Entry 2XKK (X-ray diffraction, 3.25 A resolution); this record covers chains A and C of the 4 polymer chains in the assembly.

[Chain A (and C)]
Protein: Topoisomerase IV
Source organism: Acinetobacter baumannii
Notes: EC 5.99.1.-; fragment: pare subunit c-terminal 28kda domain, residues 370-627, parc subunit n-terminal 58kda domain, residues 1 to 503; chain C of this document is another copy of the same molecule, construct and numbering; everything in this record applies to it too
Reference sequence: chimeric construct of B0V9T6, B0VP98: residues 347-604 from B0V9T6 (B0V9T6_ACIBY) positions 370-627 (UniProt number = residue number + 23); residues 1001-1503 from B0VP98 positions 1-503 (UniProt number = residue number - 1000)
Amino-acid sequence (767 residues; row label = number of the first residue in the row; note: 391 numbers in that range are skipped by the numbering (no residue carries them; nothing is unmodelled there)):
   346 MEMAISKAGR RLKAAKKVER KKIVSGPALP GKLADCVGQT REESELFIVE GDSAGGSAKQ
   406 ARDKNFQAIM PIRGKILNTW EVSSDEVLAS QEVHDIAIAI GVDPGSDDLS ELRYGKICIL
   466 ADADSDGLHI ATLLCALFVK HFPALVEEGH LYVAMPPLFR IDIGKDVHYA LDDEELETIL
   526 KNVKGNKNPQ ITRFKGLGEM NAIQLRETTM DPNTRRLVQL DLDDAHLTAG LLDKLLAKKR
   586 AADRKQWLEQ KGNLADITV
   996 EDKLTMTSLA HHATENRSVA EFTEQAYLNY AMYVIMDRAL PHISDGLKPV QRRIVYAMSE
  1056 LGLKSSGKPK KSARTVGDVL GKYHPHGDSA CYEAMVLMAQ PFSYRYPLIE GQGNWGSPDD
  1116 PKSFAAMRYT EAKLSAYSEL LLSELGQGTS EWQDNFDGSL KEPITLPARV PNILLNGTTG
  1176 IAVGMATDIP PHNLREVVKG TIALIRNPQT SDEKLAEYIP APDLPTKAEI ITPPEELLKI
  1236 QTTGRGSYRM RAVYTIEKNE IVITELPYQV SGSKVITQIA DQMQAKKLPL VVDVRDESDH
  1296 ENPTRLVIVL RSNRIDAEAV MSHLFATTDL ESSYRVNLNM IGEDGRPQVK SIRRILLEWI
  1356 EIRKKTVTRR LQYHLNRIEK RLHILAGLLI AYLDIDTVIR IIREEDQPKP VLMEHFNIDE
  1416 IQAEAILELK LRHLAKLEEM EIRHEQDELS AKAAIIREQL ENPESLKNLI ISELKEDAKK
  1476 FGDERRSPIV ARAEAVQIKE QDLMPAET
Not modelled in the structure: 346-372, 379-384, 529-531, 597-604, 996-1009, 1487-1503 (chain C: 346-363, 529-531, 598-604, 996-1007, 1488-1503)
Construct notes: expression tag (346)
Modified positions: Tyr1124 (o-phosphotyrosine; PTR)
Bound ions: Mg2+: Asp467, Asp469
Small-molecule neighbours: moxifloxacin (MFX; 1-cyclopropyl-6-fluoro-8-methoxy-7-[(4aS,7aS)-octahydro-6H-pyrrolo[3,4-b]pyridin-6-yl]-4-oxo-1,4-dihydroquinoline-3-carboxylic acid): Arg418, Gly419, Glu437, Ser1084, Ala1085

[Interface between chain A and chain C]
Pairs across the interface (89; chain A residue first):
  Gly396(A) - Tyr1124(C)
  Asp397(A) - Tyr1124(C)
  Ser398(A) - Asn1109(C)
  Ser398(A) - Tyr1124(C)
  Gly401(A) - Asn1109(C)
  Ser402(A) - Asn1109(C)
  Gln405(A) - Ser1112(C)
  Ile536(A) - Lys1063(C)  hydrogen bond (backbone-side chain)
  Gly543(A) - Gly1108(C)
  Gly543(A) - Asn1109(C)  hydrogen bond (backbone-backbone)
  Glu544(A) - Lys1066(C)  salt bridge
  Glu544(A) - Gly1108(C)
  Glu544(A) - Tyr1124(C)
  Glu544(A) - Glu1126(C)
  Met545(A) - Gly1108(C)
  Asn546(A) - Gly1108(C)
  Arg551(A) - His1295(C)
  Lys1063(A) - Ile536(C)  hydrogen bond (side chain-backbone)
  Lys1066(A) - Lys540(C)
  Lys1066(A) - Glu544(C)  salt bridge
  Lys1066(A) - Leu1075(C)
  Lys1066(A) - Gly1076(C)
  Ala1068(A) - Gly1072(C)
  Ala1068(A) - Leu1075(C)  hydrophobic
  Arg1069(A) - Gly1072(C)  hydrogen bond (backbone-backbone)
  Arg1069(A) - Asp1073(C)  salt bridge
  Arg1069(A) - Gly1076(C)
  Arg1069(A) - Lys1077(C)
  Gly1072(A) - Ala1068(C)
  Gly1072(A) - Arg1069(C)
  Gly1072(A) - Gly1072(C)
  Asp1073(A) - Arg1069(C)  salt bridge
  Asp1073(A) - Asp1073(C)
  Leu1075(A) - Ala1068(C)  hydrophobic
  Gly1076(A) - Arg1069(C)
  Lys1077(A) - Arg1069(C)
  His1081(A) - Arg1123(C)
  Gly1082(A) - Arg1123(C)
  Asp1083(A) - Arg1123(C)  salt bridge
  Gln1107(A) - Glu544(C)
  Gln1107(A) - Asn546(C)
  Gln1107(A) - Gln549(C)
  Gly1108(A) - Gly543(C)
  Gly1108(A) - Glu544(C)
  Gly1108(A) - Met545(C)
  Asn1109(A) - Ser398(C)
  Asn1109(A) - Gly401(C)
  Asn1109(A) - Ser402(C)
  Asn1109(A) - Gly543(C)
  Ser1112(A) - Gln405(C)
  Ala1120(A) - Ser398(C)
  Arg1123(A) - His1081(C)
  Arg1123(A) - Gly1082(C)
  Arg1123(A) - Asp1083(C)  salt bridge
  Tyr1124(A) - Gly396(C)
  Tyr1124(A) - Asp397(C)
  Tyr1124(A) - Ser398(C)
  Tyr1124(A) - Glu544(C)
  Glu1126(A) - Lys540(C)  salt bridge
  Glu1126(A) - Glu544(C)
  Asp1291(A) - Lys409(C)  salt bridge
  Ser1293(A) - Lys409(C)
  His1295(A) - Arg551(C)
  Ile1394(A) - Ile1394(C)  hydrophobic
  Ile1394(A) - Leu1429(C)  hydrophobic
  Ile1397(A) - Leu1426(C)
  Ile1397(A) - Leu1429(C)
  Ile1397(A) - Ala1430(C)
  Arg1398(A) - Ile1390(C)
  Arg1398(A) - Leu1429(C)
  Asp1401(A) - Leu1432(C)
  Glu1419(A) - Arg1427(C)  salt bridge
  Ile1421(A) - Leu1426(C)
  Leu1422(A) - Leu1426(C)
  Leu1422(A) - Arg1427(C)  hydrogen bond (backbone-backbone)
  Glu1423(A) - Arg1427(C)  salt bridge
  Leu1424(A) - Leu1426(C)  hydrogen bond (backbone-backbone)
  Lys1425(A) - Leu1422(C)
  Lys1425(A) - Glu1423(C)  salt bridge
  Lys1425(A) - Leu1424(C)
  Leu1426(A) - Ile1421(C)
  Leu1426(A) - Leu1422(C)
  Leu1426(A) - Leu1424(C)  hydrogen bond (backbone-backbone)
  Leu1426(A) - Leu1426(C)  hydrophobic
  Arg1427(A) - Glu1419(C)  salt bridge
  Arg1427(A) - Leu1422(C)  hydrogen bond (backbone-backbone)
  Arg1427(A) - Glu1423(C)  salt bridge
  Leu1429(A) - Ile1394(C)  hydrophobic
  Ala1430(A) - Ile1397(C)
Interface residues without a listed pair, chain A (54 interface residues in all): Pro1080, Gly1111, Met1122, Lys1431, Leu1432
Interface residues without a listed pair, chain C (57 interface residues in all): Lys1065, Gln1107, Pro1113, Ala1120, Met1122, Val1393, Arg1398, Asp1401, Lys1425, Lys1431

[Summary]
54 residues of chain A face 57 of chain C across their interface, with 8 hydrogen bonds and 13 salt bridges.
Among the polar pairs are Glu544(A)-Lys1066(C), Arg1069(A)-Asp1073(C) and Asp1083(A)-Arg1123(C). Bound to
chain A: moxifloxacin. The Mg2+ site is built by Asp467(A) and Asp469(A).
Both chains are Topoisomerase IV (Acinetobacter baumannii). Entry 2XKK (CRYSTAL STRUCTURE OF MOXIFLOXACIN,
DNA, and A. BAUMANNII TOPO IV (PARE-PARC FUSION TRUNCATE)) was determined by X-ray diffraction, deposited
together with 2XKJ.
